4Y8T - chains S and T of the 30 polymer chains in the assembly; structure by X-ray diffraction, 2.70 A resolution.

Chain S:
Name: Proteasome subunit alpha type-6
From: Saccharomyces cerevisiae S288c
Notes: EC 3.4.25.1
UniProt: P40302 (PSA6_YEAST); residues 0-233 here correspond to UniProt positions 1-234 (UniProt number = residue number + 1)
Chain sequence (234 residues; numbered 0 to 233; the number before each row is that of its first residue; numbering starts at 0):
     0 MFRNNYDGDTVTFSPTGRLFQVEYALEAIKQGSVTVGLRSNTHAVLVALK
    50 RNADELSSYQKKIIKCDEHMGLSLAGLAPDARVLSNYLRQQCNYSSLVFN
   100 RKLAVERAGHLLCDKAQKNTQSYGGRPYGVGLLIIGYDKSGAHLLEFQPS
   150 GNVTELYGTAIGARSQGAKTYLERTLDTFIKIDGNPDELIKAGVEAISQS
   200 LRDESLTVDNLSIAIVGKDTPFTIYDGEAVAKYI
Disordered / not traced: 0-2
Curated features (UniProtKB/Swiss-Prot):
  - modified residue: Ser13 (Phosphoserine)
  - cross-link: Lys190 (Glycyl lysine isopeptide (Lys-Gly) (interchain with G-Cter in ubiquitin))

Chain T:
Name: Proteasome subunit alpha type-7
From: Saccharomyces cerevisiae S288c
Notes: EC 3.4.25.1
UniProt: P21242 (PSA7_YEAST); residues -3 to 284 here correspond to UniProt positions 1-288 (UniProt number = residue number + 4)
Chain sequence (288 residues; each row starts with the number of its first residue; numbers below 1 keep their minus sign (Met-3 is residue -3)):
    -3 MTSIGTGYDLSNSVFSPDGRNFQVEYAVKAVENGTTSIGIKCNDGVVFAV
    47 EKLITSKLLVPQKNVKIQVVDRHIGCVYSGLIPDGRHLVNRGREEAASFK
    97 KLYKTPIPIPAFADRLGQYVQAHTLYNSVRPFGVSTIFGGVDKNGAHLYM
   147 LEPSGSYWGYKGAATGKGRQSAKAELEKLVDHHPEGLSAREAVKQAAKII
   197 YLAHEDNKEKDFELEISWCSLSETNGLHKFVKGDLLQEAIDFAQKEINGD
   247 DDEDEDDSDNVMSSDDENAPVATNANATTDQEGDIHLE
Disordered / not traced: -3 to 1, 245-284
Curated features (UniProtKB/Swiss-Prot):
  - modified residue: Thr-2 (N-acetylthreonine)

How chain S and chain T interact:
Pairs across the interface - 64 pairs, chain S then chain T:
  Asn4(S) with Leu6(T)
  Tyr5(S) with Asp5(T), hydrogen bond; Leu6(T), hydrophobic; Tyr22(T), hydrophobic
  Thr9(S) with Arg126(T)
  Val10(S) with Gln19(T); Asn123(T); Ser124(T); Val125(T); Arg126(T)
  Thr11(S) with Leu6(T); Gln19(T)
  Phe12(S) with Gln19(T), hydrogen bond (backbone-side chain); Tyr22(T); Ala23(T), hydrophobic; Arg126(T); Pro127(T)
  Ser13(S) with Tyr22(T)
  Pro14(S) with Tyr22(T), hydrophobic; Lys25(T)
  Thr15(S) with Lys25(T)
  Gly16(S) with Tyr22(T); Lys25(T); Ala26(T)
  Leu18(S) with Leu77(T), hydrophobic; Arg126(T)
  Arg38(S) with Val56(T)
  His109(S) with Arg82(T)
  Cys112(S) with Arg82(T)
  Asp113(S) with Arg82(T), salt bridge; Asn86(T)
  Gln116(S) with Pro79(T); Asp80(T); His83(T), hydrogen bond
  Thr119(S) with Arg126(T), hydrogen bond (backbone-side chain)
  Gln120(S) with His119(T); Val125(T); Arg126(T), hydrogen bond (backbone-backbone); Phe128(T)
  Ser121(S) with Ser124(T)
  Tyr122(S) with Ser124(T), hydrogen bond (backbone-backbone)
  Ser149(S) with Pro79(T)
  Gly150(S) with Pro79(T)
  Asn151(S) with Ile78(T); Pro79(T)
  Thr153(S) with Leu55(T); Asn60(T)
  Glu154(S) with Leu55(T); Val56(T), hydrogen bond (backbone-backbone); Lys59(T); Asn60(T), hydrogen bond (backbone-side chain)
  Leu155(S) with Leu54(T); Leu55(T), hydrophobic; Val56(T)
  Tyr156(S) with Lys53(T); Leu54(T), hydrogen bond (backbone-backbone); Val56(T); Pro57(T)
  Gly157(S) with Leu54(T)
  Lys168(S) with Leu54(T)
  Leu171(S) with Leu54(T)
  Glu172(S) with Ser52(T); Lys53(T)
  Leu175(S) with Lys53(T)
Other interface residues (no listed pair), chain S (36 interface residues in all): Lys117, His142, Val152, Phe178
Other interface residues (no listed pair), chain T (30 interface residues in all): Gly129

Summary:
The interface between chain S and chain T involves 36 residues on one side and 30 on the other; the contacts
include 9 hydrogen bonds and 1 salt bridge. Polar contacts include Asp113(S)-Arg82(T), Tyr5(S)-Asp5(T) and
Phe12(S)-Gln19(T).
Chain S is Proteasome subunit alpha type-6 and chain T is Proteasome subunit alpha type-7, both from
Saccharomyces cerevisiae S288c; the structure, Yeast 20S proteasome beta2-H116D mutant in complex with
Ac-PAE-ep, was determined by X-ray diffraction (same publication as 4Y69, 4Y6A, 4Y6V, 4Y6Z, 4Y70, 4Y74 and 34
further entries).
